PDB entry 8S00 | X-ray diffraction, 2.00 A resolution | chains A and B

== Chain A (and B) ==
Protein: Lysine--tRNA ligase
Organism: Cryptosporidium parvum Iowa
Notes: EC 6.1.1.6; chain B of this document is another copy of the same molecule, construct and numbering; everything in this record applies to it too
Reference sequence: Q5CR27 (Q5CR27_CRYPI); residues 46-559 here = UniProt positions 46-559
Amino-acid sequence (535 residues; each row starts with the number of its first residue):
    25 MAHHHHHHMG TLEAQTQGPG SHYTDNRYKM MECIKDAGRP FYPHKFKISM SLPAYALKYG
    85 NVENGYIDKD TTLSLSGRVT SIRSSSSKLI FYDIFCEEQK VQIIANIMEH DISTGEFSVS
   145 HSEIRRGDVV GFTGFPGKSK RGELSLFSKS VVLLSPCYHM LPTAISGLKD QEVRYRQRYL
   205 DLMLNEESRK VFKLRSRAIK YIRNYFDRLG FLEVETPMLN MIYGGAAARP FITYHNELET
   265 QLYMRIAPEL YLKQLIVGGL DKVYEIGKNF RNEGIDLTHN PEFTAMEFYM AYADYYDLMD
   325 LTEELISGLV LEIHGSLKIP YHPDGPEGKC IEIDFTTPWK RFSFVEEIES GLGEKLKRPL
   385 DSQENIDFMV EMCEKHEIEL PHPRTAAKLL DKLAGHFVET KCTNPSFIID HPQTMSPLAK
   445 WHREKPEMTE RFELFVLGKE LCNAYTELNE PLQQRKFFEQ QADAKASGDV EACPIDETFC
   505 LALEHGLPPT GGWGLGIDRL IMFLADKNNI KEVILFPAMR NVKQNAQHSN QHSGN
Not modelled in the structure: 25-43, 546-559 (chain B: 25-43, 545-559)
Sequence notes: initiating methionine (25); expression tag (26-45)
Small-molecule neighbours:
  - A1H4W (6-oxidanyl-N-[(1-oxidanylcyclohexyl)methyl]-4-oxidanylidene-chromene-2-carboxamide): N293, R295, E297, G298, T302, H303, N304, F307, A309, E464, L465, C466, N467, G518, L519, G520, R523, I534
  - lysine (LYS): G249, A250, A271, E273, R295, E311, Y313, N467, A468, Y469, E471, G516, W517, G518

== Chain A / chain B interface ==
Pairs across the interface (181):
  Y52(A) with P475(B); L476(B), hydrophobic; E508(B), hydrogen bond
  F65(A) with W445(B), hydrophobic; E474(B)
  Y66(A) with K444(B), hydrogen bond (backbone-side chain); W445(B), hydrophobic; N473(B); E474(B); P475(B)
  P67(A) with K444(B), hydrogen bond (backbone-side chain)
  H68(A) with W445(B), hydrogen bond (side chain-backbone); R447(B); E454(B), salt bridge; P513(B)
  K69(A) with Y316(B), hydrogen bond (side chain-backbone); D318(B); D321(B), salt bridge
  F70(A) with Y316(B)
  S100(A) with Y316(B), hydrogen bond
  G101(A) with Y316(B)
  R102(A) with V281(B), hydrogen bond (side chain-backbone); H509(B), hydrogen bond (side chain-backbone); G510(B), hydrogen bond (side chain-backbone)
  C120(A) with D285(B)
  E121(A) with D285(B); K286(B), salt bridge
  V153(A) with Y316(B); P512(B), hydrophobic
  L178(A) with P513(B)
  S179(A) with G510(B); L511(B), hydrogen bond (side chain-backbone)
  P180(A) with G510(B)
  C181(A) with E508(B); H509(B)
  Y182(A) with P475(B), hydrophobic; E508(B), hydrogen bond (backbone-backbone)
  H183(A) with L505(B); E508(B), salt bridge; H509(B)
  L185(A) with H509(B)
  Q201(A) with L505(B); H509(B)
  Y203(A) with Q278(B); V281(B), hydrophobic; G282(B); L505(B); A506(B), hydrophobic; H509(B)
  L204(A) with H509(B)
  L206(A) with L279(B), hydrophobic; G282(B)
  M207(A) with V281(B); G282(B), hydrogen bond (backbone-backbone)
  F216(A) with L236(B)
  K217(A) with L236(B)
  R219(A) with E239(B), salt bridge
  S220(A) with L236(B)
  R227(A) with R227(B)
  L236(A) with F216(B); S220(B)
  V238(A) with L539(B), hydrophobic
  E239(A) with R219(B), salt bridge; I223(B); K292(B); T308(B), hydrogen bond; L539(B)
  T240(A) with K292(B), hydrogen bond (backbone-side chain); F540(B)
  P241(A) with E306(B); F540(B), hydrophobic
  M242(A) with M242(B), hydrophobic; K292(B); F294(B), hydrophobic; E306(B), hydrogen bond (backbone-side chain)
  L243(A) with F255(B), hydrophobic; M268(B), hydrophobic; E306(B), hydrogen bond (backbone-side chain)
  R253(A) with N260(B)
  F255(A) with L243(B), hydrophobic; T257(B); Y258(B); H259(B)
  I256(A) with I256(B); T257(B), hydrogen bond (backbone-side chain)
  T257(A) with F255(B); I256(B), hydrogen bond (side chain-backbone)
  Y258(A) with F255(B); N296(B), hydrogen bond (backbone-side chain)
  H259(A) with F255(B); N296(B); E297(B), hydrogen bond (side chain-backbone); P305(B)
  N260(A) with R253(B), hydrogen bond; N296(B), hydrogen bond
  E261(A) with E297(B); G298(B)
  L262(A) with M543(B); R544(B)
  M268(A) with L243(B), hydrophobic; M268(B), hydrophobic; F294(B), hydrophobic
  Y275(A) with F540(B), hydrophobic
  Q278(A) with Y203(B); F540(B)
  L279(A) with L206(B), hydrophobic; L539(B), hydrophobic; F540(B), hydrophobic
  V281(A) with R102(B), hydrogen bond (backbone-side chain); Y203(B), hydrophobic; M207(B)
  G282(A) with Y203(B); L206(B); M207(B), hydrogen bond (backbone-backbone)
  L284(A) with L206(B), hydrophobic
  D285(A) with C120(B); E121(B)
  K286(A) with E121(B), salt bridge
  K292(A) with E239(B); T240(B), hydrogen bond (side chain-backbone); M242(B)
  F294(A) with M242(B), hydrophobic
  N296(A) with Y258(B), hydrogen bond (side chain-backbone); H259(B); N260(B), hydrogen bond
  E297(A) with H259(B), hydrogen bond (backbone-side chain)
  G298(A) with E261(B)
  P305(A) with H259(B)
  E306(A) with P241(B); M242(B), hydrogen bond (side chain-backbone); L243(B), hydrogen bond (side chain-backbone)
  T308(A) with E239(B), hydrogen bond
  Y316(A) with K69(B), hydrogen bond (backbone-side chain); S100(B), hydrogen bond; G101(B); V153(B)
  D318(A) with K69(B)
  D321(A) with K69(B), salt bridge
  K444(A) with Y66(B), hydrogen bond (side chain-backbone); P67(B), hydrogen bond (side chain-backbone); H68(B)
  W445(A) with Y66(B), hydrophobic; H68(B), hydrogen bond (backbone-side chain)
  R447(A) with H68(B)
  E454(A) with H68(B), salt bridge
  N473(A) with Y66(B)
  E474(A) with F65(B); Y66(B)
  P475(A) with Y52(B); Y66(B); Y182(B), hydrophobic
  L505(A) with H183(B); Q201(B); Y203(B)
  A506(A) with Y203(B), hydrophobic
  E508(A) with Y52(B), hydrogen bond; C181(B); Y182(B), hydrogen bond (backbone-backbone); H183(B), salt bridge
  H509(A) with R102(B), hydrogen bond (backbone-side chain); C181(B); H183(B); L185(B); Q201(B); Y203(B); L204(B)
  G510(A) with R102(B), hydrogen bond (backbone-side chain); S179(B); P180(B)
  L511(A) with S179(B), hydrogen bond (backbone-side chain)
  P513(A) with H68(B); L178(B)
  L539(A) with V238(B), hydrophobic; E239(B); L279(B), hydrophobic
  F540(A) with P241(B), hydrophobic; Y275(B), hydrophobic; Q278(B); L279(B), hydrophobic
  R544(A) with E261(B), salt bridge; L262(B)
Other interface residues (no listed pair), chain A (100 interface residues in all): G151, R213, I223, K224, D231, E237, L266, I299, A317, H446, T470, L476, R479, T502, P512, M543, N545
Other interface residues (no listed pair), chain B (99 interface residues in all): T48, F70, G151, R213, K217, K224, D231, E237, M245, L266, L284, I299, A317, H446, T470

== In short ==
The interface between chain A and chain B involves 100 residues on one side and 99 on the other, with 41
hydrogen bonds and 11 salt bridges. Polar contacts include H68(A)-E454(B), K69(A)-D321(B) and E121(A)-K286(B).
Bound to chain A: lysine and compound A1H4W.
Chain A and chain B are both Lysine--tRNA ligase (Cryptosporidium parvum Iowa); the structure, CpKRS complexed
with lysine and an inhibitor, was determined by X-ray diffraction, deposited together with 8R2A.
